4OTO - chains A and J of the 3 polymer chains in the assembly; structure by X-ray diffraction, 2.59 A resolution.

# Chain A
Molecule: Hax3
Source organism: Xanthomonas campestris pv. armoraciae
UniProt: Q3ZD72 (Q3ZD72_XANCA); numbering as in UniProt (aligned over 231-720)
Amino-acid sequence (499 residues; numbered 230 to 728; the number before each row is that of its first residue):
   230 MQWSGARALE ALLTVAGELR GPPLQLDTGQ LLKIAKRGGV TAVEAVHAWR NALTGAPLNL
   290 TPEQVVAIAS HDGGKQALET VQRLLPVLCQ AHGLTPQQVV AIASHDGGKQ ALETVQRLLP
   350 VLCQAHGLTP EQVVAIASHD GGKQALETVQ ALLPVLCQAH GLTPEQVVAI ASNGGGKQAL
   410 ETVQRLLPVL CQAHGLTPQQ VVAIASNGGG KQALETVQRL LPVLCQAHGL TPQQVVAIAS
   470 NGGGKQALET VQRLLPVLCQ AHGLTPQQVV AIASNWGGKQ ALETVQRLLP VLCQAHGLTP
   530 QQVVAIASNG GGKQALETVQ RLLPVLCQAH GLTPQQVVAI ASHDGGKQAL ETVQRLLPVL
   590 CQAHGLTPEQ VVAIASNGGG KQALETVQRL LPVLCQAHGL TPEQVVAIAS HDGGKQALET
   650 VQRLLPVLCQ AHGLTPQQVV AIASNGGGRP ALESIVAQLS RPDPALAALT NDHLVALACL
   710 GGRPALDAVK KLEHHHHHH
Unresolved in the structure: 230, 722-728
Construct notes: expression tag (230, 721-728); engineered mutation His300 (Asn in Q3ZD72), Asp301 (Ile in Q3ZD72), His368 (Asn in Q3ZD72), Asp369 (Ile in Q3ZD72), Asn402 (His in Q3ZD72), Gly403 (Asp in Q3ZD72), Asn436 (His in Q3ZD72), Gly437 (Asp in Q3ZD72), Asn470 (His in Q3ZD72), Gly471 (Asp in Q3ZD72), Trp505 (Ser in Q3ZD72), Gly539 (Ser in Q3ZD72), His572 (Asn in Q3ZD72), Asp573 (Ser in Q3ZD72), Asn606 (His in Q3ZD72), Gly607 (Asp in Q3ZD72), His640 (Asn in Q3ZD72), Asp641 (Ile in Q3ZD72)

# Chain J
Molecule: 17-nt DNA strand
Sequence (17 nucleotides; each row starts with the number of its first residue; numbers below 1 keep their minus sign (DA-14 is residue -14)):
   -14 AGAGAGATAA AGGGACA

# How chain A and chain J interact
Residue-residue contacts (6):
  Lys262(A) - DA-5(J)  salt bridge to the phosphate
  Lys265(A) - DA-4(J)  salt bridge to the phosphate
  Arg266(A) - DA-4(J)  base contact
  Arg266(A) - DG-3(J)  hydrogen bond to the base
  Arg266(A) - DG-2(J)  base contact
  Trp505(A) - DA-8(J)  base contact
Interface residues without a listed pair, chain A (10 interface residues in all): Asp301, Asp335, Asp369, Ser401, Asn470, Asp641
Interface residues without a listed pair, chain J (8 interface residues in all): DA-12, DA-10, DG-9

# Summary
10 residues of chain A face 8 of chain J across their interface, with 1 hydrogen bond and 2 salt bridges.
Polar pairs include Arg266(A)-DG-3(J), Lys262(A)-DA-5(J) and Lys265(A)-DA-4(J).
Here chain A is Hax3 (Xanthomonas campestris pv. armoraciae) and chain J is a 17-nt DNA strand. Entry 4OTO
(Crystal structure of the S505W mutant of TAL effector dHax3) was determined by X-ray diffraction, deposited
together with 4OSH, 4OSI, 4OSJ, 4OSK, 4OSL, 4OSM and 9 further entries.
